2VPY - chains B and C of the 6 polymer chains in the assembly; structure by X-ray diffraction, 2.50 A resolution.

[Chain B]
Protein: Nrfc protein
Source organism: Thermus thermophilus
UniProtKB: Q72LA5 (Q72LA5_THET2); numbering as in UniProt (aligned over 1-195)
Chain sequence (195 residues; row label = number of the first residue in the row):
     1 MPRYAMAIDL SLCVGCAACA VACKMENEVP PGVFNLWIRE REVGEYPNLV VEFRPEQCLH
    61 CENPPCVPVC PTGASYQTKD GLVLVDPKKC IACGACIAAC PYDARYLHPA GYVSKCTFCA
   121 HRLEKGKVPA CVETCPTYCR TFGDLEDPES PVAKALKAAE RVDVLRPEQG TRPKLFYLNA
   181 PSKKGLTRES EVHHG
Not modelled in the structure: 195
Ion coordination: 4Fe-4S cluster Fe site 1: Cys13, Cys16, Cys19, Cys135; 4Fe-4S cluster Fe site 2: Cys23, Cys116, Cys119, Cys131; 4Fe-4S cluster Fe site 3: Cys58, Cys61, Cys66, Cys100; 4Fe-4S cluster Fe site 4: Cys70, Cys90, Cys93, Cys96
Ligand contacts:
  - 4Fe-4S cluster (SF4), molecule 1: Met6, Cys23, Asn27, Asn35, Leu36, Gln57, Cys116, Thr117, Phe118, Cys119, Pro129, Ala130, Cys131
  - 4Fe-4S cluster (SF4), molecule 2: Ile8, Cys13, Val14, Gly15, Cys16, Ala17, Ala18, Cys19, Ile38, Pro55, Thr134, Cys135, Pro136, Thr137, Cys139, Arg140
  - 4Fe-4S cluster (SF4), molecule 3: Cys58, Leu59, His60, Cys61, Pro64, Pro65, Cys66, Val83, Cys100, Pro101, Tyr102, Ala104, Arg105, Lys115
  - 4Fe-4S cluster (SF4), molecule 4: Cys70, Pro71, Thr72, Ala74, Ser75, Val85, Lys89, Cys90, Ile91, Ala92, Cys93, Gly94, Ala95, Cys96, Arg105, Val113

[Chain C]
Protein: Hypothetical membrane spanning protein
Source organism: Thermus thermophilus
UniProtKB: Q72LA6 (Q72LA6_THET2); residues 1-253 here = UniProt positions 1-253
Chain sequence (253 residues; each row starts with the number of its first residue):
     1 MAEFYGLPNA QEFWHWTNAL HFVLVGLAGG VALLAALLHL KGDAEARRYT LYALMLIALD
    61 LFILWAESPA RFRFTHIWLF LSFHPTSPIW WGAWGLGLGF LTGGLLYLGK GSQRALAWAL
   121 LVFSLVALSY PGLALAVNLN RPLWNGLMAG LFPLTALVLA LGLAALLKSP WALFPLRVLA
   181 GASLLLALLY PLTLPPEARG HLLEEAGFWY GLFLLLGLGT FWQERLAPWA GLLAAAGLRA
   241 LLVLAGQWQG LGL
Not modelled in the structure: 1, 253
Ligand contacts: pentachlorophenol (PCI): Asn18, His21, Phe22, Leu64, Glu67, His76, Leu79, Ile89, Gly92, Ala93, Leu96, Tyr130

[Chain B / chain C interface]
Pairs across the interface (84; chain B residue first):
  Gly15(B) - Tyr5(C)
  Ala17(B) - Tyr5(C)  hydrophobic
  Val33(B) - Asn9(C)
  Phe34(B) - Gly6(C)
  Phe34(B) - Leu7(C)
  Phe34(B) - Asn9(C)
  Trp37(B) - Phe4(C)
  Trp37(B) - Tyr5(C)
  Trp37(B) - Leu7(C)
  Trp37(B) - Pro8(C)
  Trp37(B) - Asn9(C)
  Ile38(B) - Glu3(C)
  Ile38(B) - Phe4(C)
  Ile38(B) - Tyr5(C)  hydrogen bond (backbone-backbone)
  Arg39(B) - Glu3(C)
  Arg39(B) - Phe4(C)
  Glu40(B) - Ala2(C)  hydrogen bond (backbone-backbone)
  Glu40(B) - Glu3(C)  hydrogen bond (backbone-backbone)
  Arg41(B) - Ala2(C)
  Pro68(B) - Thr86(C)  hydrogen bond (backbone-side chain)
  Pro68(B) - Ser87(C)  hydrogen bond (backbone-backbone)
  Val69(B) - Ser87(C)  hydrogen bond (backbone-side chain)
  Val69(B) - Val137(C)  hydrophobic
  Cys70(B) - His84(C)
  Cys70(B) - Ser87(C)
  Pro71(B) - Leu79(C)  hydrophobic
  Pro71(B) - Ser82(C)
  Pro71(B) - His84(C)
  Pro71(B) - Ser87(C)
  Pro71(B) - Trp90(C)
  Thr72(B) - Trp78(C)
  Thr72(B) - Leu79(C)
  Thr72(B) - His84(C)  hydrogen bond (backbone-side chain)
  Gly73(B) - His84(C)
  Pro87(B) - Arg73(C)  hydrogen bond (backbone-side chain)
  Lys88(B) - Thr75(C)
  Lys88(B) - Trp78(C)
  Lys89(B) - Trp78(C)
  Cys90(B) - Ala70(C)
  Cys90(B) - Arg73(C)  hydrogen bond (backbone-side chain)
  Cys90(B) - Thr75(C)  hydrogen bond (backbone-side chain)
  Ile91(B) - Ser68(C)  hydrogen bond (backbone-side chain)
  Ile91(B) - Ala70(C)
  Ile91(B) - Thr75(C)
  Ile91(B) - His76(C)
  Ala92(B) - Pro69(C)
  Cys93(B) - Trp14(C)  hydrogen bond (backbone-side chain)
  Gly94(B) - Phe13(C)
  Gly94(B) - Trp14(C)
  Ile97(B) - Phe13(C)  hydrophobic
  Ile97(B) - Arg141(C)  hydrogen bond (backbone-side chain)
  Ala98(B) - Phe13(C)  hydrophobic
  Ala98(B) - Trp14(C)  hydrophobic
  Ala98(B) - Asn138(C)
  Ala98(B) - Asn140(C)
  Ala98(B) - Arg141(C)  hydrogen bond (backbone-side chain)
  Ala99(B) - Asn138(C)
  Ala99(B) - Asn140(C)
  Cys100(B) - Asn140(C)
  Cys100(B) - Arg141(C)
  Cys100(B) - Gln249(C)
  Pro101(B) - Asn140(C)
  Pro101(B) - Gln249(C)
  Tyr102(B) - Gln249(C)
  Asp103(B) - Pro8(C)
  Asp103(B) - Asn9(C)  hydrogen bond (backbone-backbone)
  Asp103(B) - Ala10(C)
  Asp103(B) - Gln249(C)
  Arg105(B) - Asn9(C)
  Tyr106(B) - Asn9(C)
  Leu107(B) - Pro69(C)  hydrophobic
  Ala110(B) - Arg73(C)
  Gly111(B) - Pro69(C)
  Gly111(B) - Ala70(C)
  Gly111(B) - Arg73(C)
  Tyr112(B) - Arg73(C)
  Arg166(B) - Asn140(C)  hydrogen bond (side chain-backbone)
  Arg166(B) - Gln249(C)
  Gln169(B) - Leu139(C)
  Gln169(B) - Asn140(C)
  Arg188(B) - Leu251(C)
  Glu189(B) - Gly252(C)
  Ser190(B) - Leu251(C)
  Ser190(B) - Gly252(C)
Also at the interface, not in a pair above, chain B (43 interface residues in all): Ala95, Ala104
Also at the interface, not in a pair above, chain C (34 interface residues in all): Ile89, Trp144

[In short]
Chain B and chain C form an interface of 43 and 34 residues respectively, with 16 hydrogen bonds. Polar
contacts include Pro68(B)-Thr86(C), Val69(B)-Ser87(C) and Thr72(B)-His84(C). Ligands of chain B: 4 copies of
4Fe-4S cluster. Ligands of chain C: pentachlorophenol.
Here chain B is Nrfc protein and chain C is Hypothetical membrane spanning protein, both from Thermus
thermophilus. Entry 2VPY (Polysulfide reductase with bound quinone inhibitor, pentachlorophenol (PCP)) was
determined by X-ray diffraction (same publication as 2VPW, 2VPX and 2VPZ).
